Entry 5JHL (X-ray diffraction, 3.00 A resolution); this record covers chains H and L of the 3 polymer chains in the assembly.

== Chain H ==
Name: Antibody Heavy chain
Organism: Mus musculus
Notes: antibody fragment or engineered binder
Chain sequence (231 residues; row label = number of the first residue in the row):
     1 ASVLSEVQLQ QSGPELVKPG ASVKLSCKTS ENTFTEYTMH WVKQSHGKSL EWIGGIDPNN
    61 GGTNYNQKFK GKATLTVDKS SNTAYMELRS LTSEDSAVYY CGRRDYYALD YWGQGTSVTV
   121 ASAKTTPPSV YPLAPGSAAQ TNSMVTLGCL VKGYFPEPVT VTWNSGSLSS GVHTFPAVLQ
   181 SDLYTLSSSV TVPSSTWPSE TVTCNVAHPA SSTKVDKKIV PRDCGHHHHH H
Not modelled in the structure: 1-6, 223-231
Disulfides: Cys27-Cys101, Cys149-Cys204

== Chain L ==
Name: antibody Light chain
Organism: Mus musculus
Notes: antibody fragment or engineered binder
Chain sequence (216 residues; row label = number of the first residue in the row):
     1 EFDIVMTQSQ KFMSTSVGDR VSITCKASQH VGSAVAWYQQ KPGQSPTLLI HSASNRYTGV
    61 PDRFTGSGSG TDFTLTISNI QSEDLADYFC QQYNSYPTFG GGTKLEIKRA DAAPTVSIFP
   121 PSSEQLTSGG ASVVCFLNNF YPKDINVKWK IDGSERQNGV LNSWTDQDSK DSTYSMSSTL
   181 TLTKDEYERH NSYTCEATHK TSTSPIVKSF NRNECS
Not modelled in the structure: 1, 213-216
Disulfides: Cys25-Cys90, Cys135-Cys195

== Chain H / chain L interface ==
Contacting residue pairs - 66 pairs, chain H then chain L:
  Gln44(H) with Gln40(L), hydrogen bond
  Lys48(H) with Asp87(L), salt bridge; Phe89(L); Gly101(L)
  Leu50(H) with Phe89(L), hydrophobic; Phe99(L), hydrophobic
  Glu51(H) with Phe99(L)
  Trp52(H) with Pro97(L), hydrophobic; Phe99(L)
  Tyr100(H) with Gln40(L), hydrogen bond; Gln44(L); Ser45(L); Pro46(L)
  Tyr106(H) with Tyr57(L)
  Tyr107(H) with His51(L); Tyr57(L), hydrophobic
  Ala108(H) with Ala36(L), hydrophobic; Tyr38(L)
  Leu109(H) with Tyr38(L), hydrogen bond (backbone-side chain); Leu48(L); Gln91(L); Phe99(L), hydrophobic
  Asp110(H) with Leu48(L); Tyr57(L), hydrogen bond (backbone-side chain)
  Tyr111(H) with Tyr57(L), hydrogen bond
  Trp112(H) with Tyr38(L), hydrophobic; Ser45(L); Pro46(L)
  Gly113(H) with Ser45(L), hydrogen bond (backbone-side chain)
  Tyr131(H) with Ser122(L); Gln125(L); Ser128(L)
  Pro132(H) with Ser122(L); Glu124(L)
  Leu133(H) with Phe119(L); Val134(L), hydrophobic
  Ala134(H) with Phe119(L)
  Pro135(H) with Phe119(L)
  Gly136(H) with Pro120(L)
  Ser137(H) with Asn211(L), hydrogen bond (side chain-backbone)
  Thr146(H) with Ser117(L); Phe119(L)
  Gly148(H) with Phe136(L)
  Lys152(H) with Ser132(L); Thr181(L)
  His173(H) with Asn138(L); Asn139(L); Ser175(L), hydrogen bond
  Thr174(H) with Thr165(L)
  Phe175(H) with Phe136(L), hydrophobic; Ser163(L); Thr165(L); Ser175(L); Met176(L); Ser177(L)
  Pro176(H) with Ser163(L), hydrogen bond (backbone-side chain); Trp164(L); Thr165(L)
  Val178(H) with Leu161(L), hydrophobic; Asn162(L)
  Ser187(H) with Phe136(L); Ser177(L), hydrogen bond
  Ser188(H) with Phe136(L)
  Ser189(H) with Phe136(L); Asn138(L), hydrogen bond
  Lys217(H) with Glu124(L)
Interface residues without a listed pair, chain H (39 interface residues in all): Val42, Asn64, Gln114, Leu147, Leu150, Gln180
Interface residues without a listed pair, chain L (45 interface residues in all): Thr47, Tyr93, Tyr96, Gly102, Asp168, Thr179, Phe210, Arg212

== In short ==
Chain H and chain L form an interface of 39 and 45 residues respectively, with 11 hydrogen bonds and 1 salt
bridge. Polar pairs include Lys48(H)-Asp87(L), Gln44(H)-Gln40(L) and Tyr100(H)-Gln40(L).
Here chain H is Antibody Heavy chain and chain L is antibody Light chain, both from Mus musculus. Entry 5JHL
(Crystal structure of zika virus envelope protein in complex with a flavivirus broadly-protective antibody)
was determined by X-ray diffraction (same publication as 5JHM).
